3FKI - chains C and K of the 12 polymer chains in the assembly; structure by X-ray diffraction, 3.88 A resolution.

== Chain C ==
Protein: DNA-directed RNA polymerase II subunit RPB3
Source organism: Saccharomyces cerevisiae
UniProtKB: P16370 (RPB3_YEAST); residues 1-318 here = UniProt positions 1-318
Chain sequence (318 residues; row label = number of the first residue in the row):
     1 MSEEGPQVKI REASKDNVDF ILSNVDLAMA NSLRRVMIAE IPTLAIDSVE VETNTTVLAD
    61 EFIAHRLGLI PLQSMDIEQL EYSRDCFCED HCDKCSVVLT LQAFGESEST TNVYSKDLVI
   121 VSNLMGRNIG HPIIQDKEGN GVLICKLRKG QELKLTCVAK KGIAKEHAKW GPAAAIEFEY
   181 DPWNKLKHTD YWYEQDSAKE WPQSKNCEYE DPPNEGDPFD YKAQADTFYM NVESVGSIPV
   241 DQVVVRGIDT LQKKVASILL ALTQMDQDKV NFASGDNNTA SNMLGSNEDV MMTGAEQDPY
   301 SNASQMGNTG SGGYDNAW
Disordered / not traced: 1-2, 270-318
Metal / ion sites: Zn2+: Cys86, Cys88, Cys92, Cys95
Curated features (UniProtKB/Swiss-Prot):
  - binding site (Zn(2+)): Cys86, Cys88, Cys92, Cys95
  - modified residue: Ser2 (N-acetylserine)
  - natural variant: Ala30 (A30D: In mutant RPB3-1)
  - mutagenesis: Lys9 (K9E: Transcript termination readthrough)

== Chain K ==
Protein: DNA-directed RNA polymerase II subunit RPB11
Source organism: Saccharomyces cerevisiae
UniProtKB: P38902 (RPB11_YEAST); residues 1-120 here = UniProt positions 1-120
Chain sequence (120 residues; each row starts with the number of its first residue):
     1 MNAPDRFELF LLGEGESKLK IDPDTKAPNA VVITFEKEDH TLGNLIRAEL LNDRKVLFAA
    61 YKVEHPFFAR FKLRIQTTEG YDPKDALKNA CNSIINKLGA LKTNFETEWN LQTLAADDAF
Disordered / not traced: 116-120
Curated features (UniProtKB/Swiss-Prot):
  - mutagenesis: Glu108 (E108G/V: Transcript termination readthrough; E108K: Transcript termination readthrough. Lethal), Leu111 (L111P: Transcript termination readthrough), Leu114 (L114P: Transcript termination readthrough)

== Interface between chain C and chain K ==
Contacting residue pairs (74):
  Glu3(C) with Ala100(K); Thr103(K); Asn104(K)
  Glu4(C) with Ala100(K)
  Pro6(C) with Lys97(K); Leu101(K), hydrophobic; Asn104(K), hydrogen bond (backbone-side chain)
  Gln7(C) with Asn104(K)
  Val8(C) with Phe105(K), hydrophobic; Glu108(K)
  Lys9(C) with Glu108(K)
  Ile10(C) with Glu108(K); Trp109(K), hydrophobic; Gln112(K)
  Ala13(C) with Gln112(K); Leu114(K)
  Ser14(C) with Leu114(K)
  Val18(C) with Trp109(K), hydrophobic
  Leu22(C) with Leu101(K), hydrophobic
  Asp26(C) with Glu49(K); Asn52(K), hydrogen bond
  Ala28(C) with Asn44(K); Leu45(K), hydrophobic; Ala48(K), hydrophobic
  Met29(C) with Leu45(K), hydrophobic; Lys97(K); Leu98(K), hydrophobic; Leu101(K), hydrophobic
  Ser32(C) with Thr41(K), hydrogen bond (side chain-backbone); Leu45(K)
  Arg35(C) with Asp39(K), salt bridge; Thr41(K)
  Glu40(C) with Thr41(K), hydrogen bond
  Arg84(C) with Phe10(K); Leu11(K)
  Ile163(C) with Phe10(K), hydrophobic
  Lys165(C) with Arg6(K), hydrogen bond (backbone-side chain); Leu9(K); Asp39(K), salt bridge
  Glu166(C) with Arg6(K), hydrogen bond (backbone-side chain); Phe7(K); Phe10(K)
  His167(C) with Arg6(K)
  Asp241(C) with Phe105(K); Trp109(K), hydrogen bond
  Val244(C) with Phe105(K), hydrophobic
  Val245(C) with Phe105(K), hydrophobic; Glu106(K)
  Ile248(C) with Leu98(K); Leu101(K), hydrophobic; Lys102(K)
  Asp249(C) with Lys102(K), salt bridge
  Leu251(C) with Leu45(K), hydrophobic; Leu98(K), hydrophobic
  Gln252(C) with Ile95(K), hydrogen bond (side chain-backbone); Leu98(K); Gly99(K); Lys102(K), hydrogen bond
  Lys254(C) with Lys18(K); Glu38(K), salt bridge; Leu42(K)
  Val255(C) with Cys91(K); Ile94(K), hydrophobic; Ile95(K), hydrophobic
  Ile258(C) with Leu19(K); Phe35(K), hydrophobic; Leu42(K), hydrophobic
  Leu259(C) with Lys88(K); Cys91(K), hydrophobic; Asn92(K)
  Leu262(C) with Leu19(K); Leu87(K), hydrophobic; Lys88(K)
  Met265(C) with Leu19(K)
Interface residues without a listed pair, chain C (40 interface residues in all): Phe20, Val25, Ala256, Ala261, Asp266
Interface residues without a listed pair, chain K (39 interface residues in all): His40, Lys84

== In short ==
The interface between chain C and chain K involves 40 residues on one side and 39 on the other; the contacts
include 9 hydrogen bonds and 4 salt bridges. Polar pairs include Arg35(C)-Asp39(K), Lys165(C)-Asp39(K) and
Asp249(C)-Lys102(K).
Here chain C is DNA-directed RNA polymerase II subunit RPB3 and chain K is DNA-directed RNA polymerase II
subunit RPB11, both from Saccharomyces cerevisiae. Entry 3FKI (12-Subunit RNA Polymerase II Refined with
Zn-SAD data) was determined by X-ray diffraction.
